PDB entry 9FSV | X-ray diffraction, 2.75 A resolution | chains B and C of the 28 polymer chains in the assembly

# Chain B
Name: Proteasome subunit alpha type-3
Organism: Saccharomyces cerevisiae
UniProt: P23638 (PSA3_YEAST); residues 0-257 here correspond to UniProt positions 1-258 (UniProt number = residue number + 1)
Sequence (258 residues; numbered 0 to 257; the number before each row is that of its first residue; numbering starts at 0):
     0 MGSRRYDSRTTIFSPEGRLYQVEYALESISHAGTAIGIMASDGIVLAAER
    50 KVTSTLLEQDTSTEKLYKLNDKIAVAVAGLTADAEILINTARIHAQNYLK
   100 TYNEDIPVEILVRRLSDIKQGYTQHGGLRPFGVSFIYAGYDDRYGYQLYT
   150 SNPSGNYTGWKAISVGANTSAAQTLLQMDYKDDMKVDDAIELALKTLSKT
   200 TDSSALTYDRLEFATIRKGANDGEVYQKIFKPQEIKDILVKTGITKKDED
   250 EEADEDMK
Unresolved in the structure: 0, 245-257

# Chain C
Name: Proteasome subunit alpha type-4
Organism: Saccharomyces cerevisiae
UniProt: P40303 (PSA4_YEAST); residues -1 to 252 here correspond to UniProt positions 1-254 (UniProt number = residue number + 2)
Sequence (254 residues; each row starts with the number of its first residue; numbers below 1 keep their minus sign (Met-1 is residue -1)):
    -1 MSGYDRALSIFSPDGHIFQVEYALEAVKRGTCAVGVKGKNCVVLGCERRS
    49 TLKLQDTRITPSKVSKIDSHVVLSFSGLNADSRILIEKARVEAQSHRLTL
    99 EDPVTVEYLTRYVAGVQQRYTQSGGVRPFGVSTLIAGFDPRDDEPKLYQT
   149 EPSGIYSSWSAQTIGRNSKTVREFLEKNYDRKEPPATVEECVKLTVRSLL
   199 EVVQTGAKNIEITVVKPDSDIVALSSEEINQYVTQIEQEKQEQQEQDKKK
   249 KSNH
Unresolved in the structure: -1 to 0, 241-252

# How chain B and chain C interact
Contacting residue pairs (70):
  Arg3(B) with Arg4(C)
  Asp6(B) with Tyr2(C), hydrogen bond; Arg4(C), salt bridge
  Arg8(B) with Tyr2(C); Arg4(C)
  Thr10(B) with Leu6(C); Arg125(C)
  Ile11(B) with Gln17(C)
  Phe12(B) with Gln17(C); Tyr20(C), hydrophobic; Ala21(C), hydrophobic; Leu76(C), hydrophobic; Arg125(C); Pro126(C); Gly128(C)
  Ser13(B) with Tyr20(C)
  Pro14(B) with Tyr20(C), hydrophobic; Glu23(C)
  Glu15(B) with Glu23(C); Arg27(C), hydrogen bond (backbone-side chain)
  Gly16(B) with Tyr20(C); Glu23(C); Ala24(C); Arg27(C), hydrogen bond (backbone-side chain)
  Arg17(B) with Arg27(C)
  Leu18(B) with Leu76(C), hydrophobic; Arg125(C)
  Met38(B) with Asp54(C)
  Arg112(B) with Arg81(C)
  Ser115(B) with Arg81(C), hydrogen bond (backbone-side chain)
  Asp116(B) with Arg81(C), salt bridge; Ile82(C)
  Gln119(B) with Ala78(C); Asp79(C); Ile82(C); Arg125(C)
  Thr122(B) with Arg125(C), hydrogen bond (backbone-side chain)
  Gln123(B) with Tyr118(C); Gly123(C); Val124(C); Arg125(C), hydrogen bond (backbone-backbone); Phe127(C)
  His124(B) with Gly123(C); Val124(C)
  Gly125(B) with Tyr2(C); Gly123(C)
  Gly126(B) with Tyr2(C)
  Tyr143(B) with Arg56(C), hydrogen bond (backbone-side chain); Ile57(C), hydrophobic
  Tyr145(B) with Arg56(C), hydrogen bond (backbone-side chain)
  Gln146(B) with Ile57(C)
  Leu147(B) with Ile57(C)
  Tyr148(B) with Ile57(C)
  Ser153(B) with Ala78(C)
  Gly154(B) with Ala78(C); Arg81(C), hydrogen bond (backbone-side chain)
  Asn155(B) with Asn77(C), hydrogen bond; Ala78(C)
  Tyr156(B) with Pro59(C); Arg81(C)
  Gly158(B) with Gln53(C); Asp54(C), hydrogen bond (backbone-backbone); Thr58(C), hydrogen bond (backbone-side chain)
  Trp159(B) with Leu52(C); Asp54(C)
  Lys160(B) with Leu52(C), hydrogen bond (backbone-backbone); Gln53(C)
  Ala161(B) with Leu52(C)
  Leu175(B) with Leu52(C)
  Gln176(B) with Leu52(C)
Interface residues without a listed pair, chain B (40 interface residues in all): Glu108, Thr157, Tyr179
Interface residues without a listed pair, chain C (31 interface residues in all): Leu50, Lys51

# Summary
40 residues of chain B and 31 residues of chain C are in contact, with 13 hydrogen bonds and 2 salt bridges.
Polar pairs include Asp6(B)-Arg4(C), Asp116(B)-Arg81(C) and Asp6(B)-Tyr2(C).
Chain B is Proteasome subunit alpha type-3 and chain C is Proteasome subunit alpha type-4, both from
Saccharomyces cerevisiae; the structure, Yeast 20S proteasome with human beta2i (1-53) in complex with
epoxyketone inhibitor 16, was determined by X-ray diffraction together with 9FRW, 9FSU, 9FST, 9FT0 and 9FT1
from the same study.
